Entry 6MMU (electron microscopy, 5.30 A resolution (low resolution: residue-level contacts below are approximate; hydrogen-bond / salt-bridge calls are withheld)); this record covers chains B and C of the 4 polymer chains in the assembly.

== Chain B ==
Name: Glutamate receptor ionotropic, NMDA 2A
Source organism: Rattus norvegicus
UniProt: Q00959 (NMDE1_RAT); numbering as in UniProt (aligned over 1-837)
Sequence (837 residues; each row starts with the number of its first residue):
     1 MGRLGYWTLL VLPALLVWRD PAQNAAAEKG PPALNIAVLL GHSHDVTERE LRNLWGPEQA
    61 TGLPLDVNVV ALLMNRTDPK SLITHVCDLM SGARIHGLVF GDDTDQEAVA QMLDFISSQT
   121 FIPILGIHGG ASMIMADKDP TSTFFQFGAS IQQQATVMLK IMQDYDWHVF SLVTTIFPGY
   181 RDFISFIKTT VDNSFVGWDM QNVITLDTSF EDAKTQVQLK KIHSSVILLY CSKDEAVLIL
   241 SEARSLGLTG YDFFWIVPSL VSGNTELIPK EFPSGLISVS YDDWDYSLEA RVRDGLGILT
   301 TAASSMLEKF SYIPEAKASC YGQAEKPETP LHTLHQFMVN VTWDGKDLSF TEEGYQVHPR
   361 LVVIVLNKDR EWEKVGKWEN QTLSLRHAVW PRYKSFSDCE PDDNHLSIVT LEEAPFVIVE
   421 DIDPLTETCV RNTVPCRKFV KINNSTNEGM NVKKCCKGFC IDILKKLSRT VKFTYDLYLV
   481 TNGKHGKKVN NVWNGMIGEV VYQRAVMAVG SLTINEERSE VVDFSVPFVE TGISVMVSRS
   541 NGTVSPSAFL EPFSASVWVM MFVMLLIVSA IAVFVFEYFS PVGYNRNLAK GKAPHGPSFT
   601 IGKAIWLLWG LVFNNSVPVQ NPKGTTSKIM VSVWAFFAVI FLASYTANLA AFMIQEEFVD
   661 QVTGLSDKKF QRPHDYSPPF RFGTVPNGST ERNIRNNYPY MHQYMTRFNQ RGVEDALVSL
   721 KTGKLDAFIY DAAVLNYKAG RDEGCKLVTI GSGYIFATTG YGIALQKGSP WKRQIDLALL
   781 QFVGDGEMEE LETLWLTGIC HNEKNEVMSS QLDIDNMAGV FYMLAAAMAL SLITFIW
Unresolved in the structure: 1-33, 324-329, 539-554, 580-597, 801-808
Disulfide bonds: C87-C320, C429-C455, C745-C800
Covalent attachments: N-acetylglucosamine (NAG) linked to N75, N340, N380, N443, N444, N687
Construct notes: conflict T758 (Ser in Q00959)
From the paper describing this entry:
  - post-translational modification sites: N687

== Chain C ==
Name: Glutamate receptor ionotropic, NMDA 1
Source organism: Rattus norvegicus
UniProt: P35439 (NMDZ1_RAT), isoform P35439-5; residues 1-838 here = UniProt positions 1-838
Sequence (838 residues; each row starts with the number of its first residue):
     1 MSTMHLLTFA LLFSCSFARA ACDPKIVNIG AVLSTRKHEQ MFREAVNQAN KRHGSWKIQL
    61 NATSVTHKPN AIQMALSVCE DLISSQVYAI LVSHPPTPND HFTPTPVSYT AGFYRIPVLG
   121 LTTRMSIYSD KSIHLSFLRT VPPYSHQSSV WFEMMRVYNW NHIILLVSDD HEGRAAQKRL
   181 ETLLEERESK AEKVLQFDPG TKNVTALLME ARELEARVII LSASEDDAAT VYRAAAMLNM
   241 TGSGYVWLVG EREISGNALR YAPDGIIGLQ LINGKNESAH ISDAVGVVAQ AVHELLEKEN
   301 ITDPPRGCVG NTNIWKTGPL FKRVLMSSKY ADGVTGRVEF NEDGDRKFAN YSIMNLQNRK
   361 LVQVGIYNGT HVIPNDRKII WPGGETEKPR GYQMSTRLKI VTIHQEPFVY VKPTMSDGTC
   421 KEEFTVNGDP VKKVICTGPN DTSPGSPRHT VPQCCYGFCI DLLIKLARTM NFTYEVHLVA
   481 DGKFGTQERV NNSNKKEWNG MMGELLSGQA DMIVAPLTIN NERAQYIEFS KPFKYQGLTI
   541 LVKKEIPRST LDSFMQPFQS TLWLLVGLSV HVVAVMLYLL DRFSPFGRFK VNSEEEEEDA
   601 LTLSSAMWFS WGVLLNSGIG EGAPRSFSAR ILGMVWAGFA MIIVASYTAN LAAFLVLDRP
   661 EERITGINDP RLRNPSDKFI YATVKQSSVD IYFRRQVELS TMYRHMEKHN YESAAEAIQA
   721 VRDNKLHAFI WDSAVLEFEA SQKCDLVTTG ELFFRSGFGI GMRKDSPWKQ NVSLSILKSH
   781 ENGFMEDLDK TWVRYQECDS RSNAPATLTF ENMAGVFMLV AGGIVAGIFL IFIEIAYK
Unresolved in the structure: 1-24, 545-559, 586-600, 618-626, 798-806
Disulfide bonds: C420-C454, C436-C455
Covalent attachments: N-acetylglucosamine (NAG) linked to N61, N203, N239, N276, N300, N350, N368, N440, N471, N491, N771
UniProt features mapped onto this chain:
  - region: L603 to P624 (Pore-forming)
  - binding site (glycine): P516, T518, R523, S688, D732
  - glycosylation (N-linked (GlcNAc...) asparagine): N61, N203, N239, N276, N300, N350, N368, N440, N471, N491, N674, N771

== Chain B / chain C interface ==
Residue-residue contacts (67; chain B residue first):
  N515(B) with L777(C)
  E516(B) with L777(C); K778(C)
  S519(B) with Q770(C); L774(C); L777(C)
  F524(B) with K531(C)
  P527(B) with Y535(C)
  E530(B) with Y535(C); Q536(C); S756(C)
  S556(B) with L808(C); F810(C)
  V557(B) with L808(C); F810(C)
  M560(B) with F810(C)
  M561(B) with F817(C)
  M564(B) with F817(C)
  I571(B) with I824(C)
  Y578(B) with E834(C); I835(C)
  T625(B) with W608(C); E834(C)
  T626(B) with G827(C); I831(C)
  K628(B) with W608(C)
  I629(B) with L830(C)
  V631(B) with S617(C)
  S632(B) with L615(C)
  V633(B) with V820(C)
  A635(B) with L615(C); S617(C)
  F636(B) with W563(C); L615(C)
  I640(B) with V816(C)
  A643(B) with T648(C); L651(C)
  T646(B) with T648(C)
  A647(B) with L655(C); V656(C)
  N648(B) with T807(C)
  A650(B) with V656(C)
  I654(B) with V656(C)
  N697(B) with E781(C); N782(C)
  Y754(B) with E786(C)
  I755(B) with E786(C)
  F756(B) with E786(C)
  A757(B) with H780(C)
  T758(B) with Y535(C); H780(C)
  G760(B) with Y535(C)
  R773(B) with Q525(C); E528(C); K764(C)
  L777(B) with N521(C); Q525(C)
  L780(B) with N520(C); N521(C); A524(C)
  Q781(B) with N521(C)
  V783(B) with F754(C)
  G784(B) with Y692(C); R695(C); Q696(C)
  D785(B) with Q696(C)
  G786(B) with Q696(C)
Also at the interface, not in a pair above, chain B (55 interface residues in all): I514, D523, S525, I567, K623, F641, S644, A651, N696, T759, E792
Also at the interface, not in a pair above, chain C (51 interface residues in all): I519, Y526, P532, W611, Y647, A652, R755, T809, M813

== In short ==
Chain B and chain C form an interface of 55 and 51 residues respectively. Covalently linked
N-acetylglucosamine: at N75(B), N340(B), N380(B), N443(B), N444(B) and N687(B). Covalently linked
N-acetylglucosamine: at N61(C), N203(C), N239(C), N276(C), N300(C) and N350(C) and 5 more. Curated annotation
(UniProt) lists 5 glycine-binding residues on chain C. The paper reports a modification site at N687(B).
Chain B is Glutamate receptor ionotropic, NMDA 2A and chain C is Glutamate receptor ionotropic, NMDA 1, both
from Rattus norvegicus; the structure, Triheteromeric NMDA receptor GluN1/GluN2A/GluN2A* in the
'2-Knuckle-Asymmetric' conformation, in complex with glycine and glutamate, in the ..., was determined by
electron microscopy together with 6MM9, 6MMA, 6MMB, 6MMG, 6MMH, 6MMI and 12 further entries from the same
study.
